5SBA - chains C and E of the 6 polymer chains in the assembly; structure by X-ray diffraction, 2.25 A resolution.

[Chain C]
Protein: Tubulin alpha-1B chain
Organism: Bos taurus
Reference sequence: P81947 (TBA1B_BOVIN); residues 1-451 here = UniProt positions 1-451
Amino-acid sequence (451 residues; row label = number of the first residue in the row):
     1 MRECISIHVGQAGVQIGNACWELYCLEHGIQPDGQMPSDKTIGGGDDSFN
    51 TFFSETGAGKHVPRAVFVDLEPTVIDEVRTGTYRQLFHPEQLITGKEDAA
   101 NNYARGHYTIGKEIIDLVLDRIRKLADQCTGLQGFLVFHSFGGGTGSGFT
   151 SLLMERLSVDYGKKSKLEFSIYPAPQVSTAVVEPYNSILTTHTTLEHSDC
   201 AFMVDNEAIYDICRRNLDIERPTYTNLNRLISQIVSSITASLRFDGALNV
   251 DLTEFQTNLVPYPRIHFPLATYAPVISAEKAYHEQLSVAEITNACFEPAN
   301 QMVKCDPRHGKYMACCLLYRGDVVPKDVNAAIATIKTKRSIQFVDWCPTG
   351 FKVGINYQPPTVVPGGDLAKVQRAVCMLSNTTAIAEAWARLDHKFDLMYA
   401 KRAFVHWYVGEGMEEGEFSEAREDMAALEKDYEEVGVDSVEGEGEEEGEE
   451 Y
Not modelled in the structure: 441-451

[Chain E]
Protein: Stathmin-4
Organism: Rattus norvegicus
Reference sequence: P63043 (STMN4_RAT); residues 5-145 here correspond to UniProt positions 49-189 (UniProt number = residue number + 44)
Amino-acid sequence (143 residues; each row starts with the number of its first residue):
     3 MADMEVIELNKCTSGQSFEVILKPPSFDGVPEFNASLPRRRDPSLEEIQK
    53 KLEAAEERRKYQEAELLKHLAEKREHEREVIQKAIEENNNFIKMAKEKLA
   103 QKMESNKENREAHLAAMLERLQEKDKHAEEVRKNKELKEEASR
Not modelled in the structure: 3-5, 29-43, 142-145
Differences from the reference sequence: initiating methionine (3); expression tag (4)
Curated features (UniProtKB/Swiss-Prot):
  - modified residue: Ser-46 (Phosphoserine)

[Chain C / chain E interface]
Pairs across the interface (32):
  His-107(C) / Lys-104(E)
  His-107(C) / Met-105(E)
  Tyr-108(C) / Lys-104(E)
  Tyr-108(C) / Met-105(E)  hydrophobic
  Tyr-108(C) / Asn-108(E)
  Thr-109(C) / Arg-112(E)
  Lys-112(C) / Met-105(E)
  Leu-152(C) / Leu-101(E)  hydrophobic
  Glu-155(C) / Leu-101(E)
  Glu-155(C) / Lys-104(E)  salt bridge
  Arg-156(C) / Leu-101(E)
  Ser-158(C) / Phe-93(E)
  Ser-158(C) / Ile-94(E)
  Val-159(C) / Ile-94(E)
  Val-159(C) / Ala-97(E)  hydrophobic
  Val-159(C) / Lys-98(E)
  Gly-162(C) / Asn-90(E)
  Gly-162(C) / Ile-94(E)
  Lys-163(C) / Asn-90(E)  hydrogen bond (backbone-side chain)
  Glu-196(C) / Phe-93(E)
  His-197(C) / Phe-93(E)
  His-197(C) / Ala-97(E)
  Val-409(C) / His-115(E)  hydrogen bond (backbone-side chain)
  Gly-410(C) / Arg-112(E)
  Glu-411(C) / Asn-108(E)  hydrogen bond (backbone-side chain)
  Glu-411(C) / Arg-112(E)  salt bridge
  Gly-412(C) / Asn-108(E)  hydrogen bond (backbone-side chain)
  Gly-412(C) / Asn-111(E)  hydrogen bond (backbone-side chain)
  Gly-412(C) / Arg-112(E)
  Met-413(C) / Asn-108(E)
  Glu-414(C) / Ser-107(E)  hydrogen bond
  Glu-414(C) / Asn-111(E)  hydrogen bond
Interface residues without a listed pair, chain C (20 interface residues in all): Thr-193
Interface residues without a listed pair, chain E (14 interface residues in all): Glu-89

[Overview]
20 residues of chain C and 14 residues of chain E are in contact, with 7 hydrogen bonds and 2 salt bridges.
Polar contacts include Glu-155(C)/Lys-104(E), Glu-411(C)/Arg-112(E) and Lys-163(C)/Asn-90(E).
Here chain C is Tubulin alpha-1B chain (Bos taurus) and chain E is Stathmin-4 (Rattus norvegicus). Entry 5SBA
(Tubulin-maytansinoid-4b-complex) was determined by X-ray diffraction (same publication as 5SB8, 5SB9, 5SBB,
5SBC, 5SBD and 5SBE).
